9CV4 - chain A; structure by X-ray diffraction, 1.36 A resolution.

[Chain A]
Name: Metallo-beta-lactamase type 2
From: Enterobacter cloacae
Notes: EC 3.5.2.6
Reference sequence: I3RJZ3 (I3RJZ3_ENTCL); residue numbers follow UniProt; this construct covers 27-266
Chain sequence (243 residues; each row starts with the number of its first residue):
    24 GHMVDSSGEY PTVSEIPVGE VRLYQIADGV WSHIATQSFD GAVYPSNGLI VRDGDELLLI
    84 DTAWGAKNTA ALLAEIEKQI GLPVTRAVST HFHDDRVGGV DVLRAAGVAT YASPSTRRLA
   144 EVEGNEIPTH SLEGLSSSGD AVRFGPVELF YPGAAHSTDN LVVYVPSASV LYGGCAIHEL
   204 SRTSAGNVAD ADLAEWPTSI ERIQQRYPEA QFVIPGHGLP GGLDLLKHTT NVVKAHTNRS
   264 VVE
Disordered / not traced: 24-31, 264-266
Sequence notes: expression tag (24-26)
Bound ions: Zn2+ site 1: His-114, His-116, His-179 (together with MCO); Zn2+ site 2: Asp-118, Cys-198, His-240 (together with MCO); Zn2+ site 3: His-153, His-251
Small-molecule neighbours: MCO (1-(3-mercapto-2-methyl-propionyl)-pyrrolidine-2-carboxylic acid): Phe-62, Tyr-67, Trp-87, His-114, His-116, Asp-118, His-179, Cys-198, Arg-205, Asn-210, His-240

[Overview]
Chain A binds compound MCO. His-114, His-116 and His-179 form the Zn2+ site 1. Asp-118, Cys-198 and His-240
coordinate Zn2+ site 2.
Chain A is Metallo-beta-lactamase type 2 (Enterobacter cloacae); the structure, Crystal structure of the
metallo-beta-lactamase VIM-31 with D-captopril, was determined by X-ray diffraction, deposited together with
9CV2, 9CV3, 9CV1 and 9CV5.
